PDB entry 9HVK | electron microscopy, 3.00 A resolution | chains A and E of the 6 polymer chains in the assembly

[Chain A (and E)]
Molecule: Glutamate carboxypeptidase 2
Organism: Homo sapiens
Notes: EC 3.4.17.21; chain E of this document is another copy of the same molecule, construct and numbering; everything in this record applies to it too
UniProtKB: Q04609 (FOLH1_HUMAN); residues 56-750 here = UniProt positions 56-750
Amino-acid sequence (695 residues; each row starts with the number of its first residue):
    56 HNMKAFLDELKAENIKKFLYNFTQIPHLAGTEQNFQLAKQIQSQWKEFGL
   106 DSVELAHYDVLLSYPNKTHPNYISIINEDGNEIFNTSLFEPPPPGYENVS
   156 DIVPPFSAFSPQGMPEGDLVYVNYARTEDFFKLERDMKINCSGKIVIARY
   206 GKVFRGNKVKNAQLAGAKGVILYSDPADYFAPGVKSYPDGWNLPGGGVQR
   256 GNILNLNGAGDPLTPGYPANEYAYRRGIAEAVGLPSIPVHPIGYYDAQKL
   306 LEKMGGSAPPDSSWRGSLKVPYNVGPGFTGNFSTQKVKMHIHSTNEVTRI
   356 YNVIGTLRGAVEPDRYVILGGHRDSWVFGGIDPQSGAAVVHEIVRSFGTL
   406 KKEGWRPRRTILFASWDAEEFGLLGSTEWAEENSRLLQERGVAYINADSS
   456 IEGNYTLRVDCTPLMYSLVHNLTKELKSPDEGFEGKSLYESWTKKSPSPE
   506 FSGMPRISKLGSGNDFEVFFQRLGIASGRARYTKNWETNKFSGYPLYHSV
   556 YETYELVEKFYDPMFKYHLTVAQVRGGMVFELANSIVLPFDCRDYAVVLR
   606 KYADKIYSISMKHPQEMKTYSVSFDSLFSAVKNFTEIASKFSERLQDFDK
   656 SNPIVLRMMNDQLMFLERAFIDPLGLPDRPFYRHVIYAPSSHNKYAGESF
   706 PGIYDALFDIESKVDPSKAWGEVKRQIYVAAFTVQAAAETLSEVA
Swiss-Prot annotation at these positions:
  - active site: Glu-424 (Nucleophile), Ser-628 (Charge relay system), Asp-666 (Charge relay system), His-689 (Charge relay system)
  - binding site (substrate): Arg-210, Asn-257, Glu-424, Ser-517, Gly-518, Asn-519, Arg-534 to Arg-536, Tyr-552, His-553, Lys-699, Tyr-700
  - binding site (Ca(2+)): Thr-269, Tyr-272, Glu-433, Glu-436
  - binding site (Zn(2+)): His-377, Asp-387, Glu-425, Asp-453, His-553
  - glycosylation (N-linked (GlcNAc...) asparagine): Asn-76, Asn-121, Asn-140, Asn-153, Asn-195, Asn-336, Asn-459, Asn-476, Asn-638
  - natural variant: His-475 (H475Y: Correlates with lower folate and higher homocysteine levels)
  - mutagenesis: Asn-76 (N76A: Loss of glycosylation. Reduces enzyme activity), Asn-121 (N121A: Loss of glycosylation. Severely reduced enzyme activity), Asn-140 (N140A: Loss of glycosylation. Severely reduced enzyme activity), Asn-153 (N153A: Loss of glycosylation. Severely reduced enzyme activity), Asn-195 (N195A: Loss of glycosylation. Severely reduced enzyme activity), Asn-336 (N336A: Loss of glycosylation. Reduces enzyme activity), His-377 (H377A/G/Q: Complete loss of activity), Asp-379 (D379E/N: Complete loss of activity), Asp-387 (D387E/L: Complete loss of activity; D387N: No effect on enzyme activity), Pro-388 (P388A: No effect on enzyme activity), Glu-424 (E424A: Complete loss of activity; E424D: Reduces enzyme activity; E424Q: Reduces enzyme activity), Glu-425 (E425Q/D: Complete loss of activity), 6 further mutagenesis entries in UniProt
Ion coordination: Zn2+ site 1: Arg-255, His-553; Ca2+: Thr-269, Tyr-272, Glu-433, Glu-436; Zn2+ site 2: His-377, Asp-387, Asp-453
Ligand contacts:
  - N-acetylglucosamine (NAG; 2-acetamido-2-deoxy-beta-D-glucopyranose), molecule 1: Asn-121, Thr-123, His-124, Thr-349
  - N-acetylglucosamine (NAG), molecule 2: Tyr-127, Asn-136, Glu-137, Ile-138, Phe-139, Asn-140
  - N-acetylglucosamine (NAG), molecule 3: Trp-246, Gly-458, Asn-459, Glu-486, Phe-565, Tyr-566

[How chain A and chain E interact]
Contacting residue pairs (65):
  Tyr-272(A) with Tyr-733(E); Val-734(E); Phe-737(E), hydrophobic
  Pro-273(A) with Tyr-733(E), hydrogen bond (backbone-side chain); Phe-737(E)
  Tyr-277(A) with Ser-631(E); Tyr-733(E), hydrophobic
  Ala-278(A) with Tyr-733(E)
  Tyr-279(A) with Gly-726(E); Arg-730(E); Tyr-733(E)
  Arg-363(A) with Ala-750(E), hydrogen bond (side chain-backbone)
  Val-366(A) with Ile-659(E)
  Pro-368(A) with Met-663(E)
  Asp-369(A) with Met-663(E)
  Tyr-371(A) with Val-749(E)
  Thr-415(A) with Ala-750(E)
  Glu-436(A) with Phe-737(E)
  Glu-437(A) with Phe-737(E)
  Arg-440(A) with Ala-674(E), hydrogen bond (side chain-backbone); Ile-676(E), hydrogen bond (side chain-backbone); Asp-677(E); Thr-738(E); Ala-741(E)
  Glu-444(A) with Phe-670(E)
  Arg-445(A) with Thr-745(E); Val-749(E)
  Ser-631(A) with Tyr-277(E)
  Pro-658(A) with Pro-658(E), hydrophobic
  Ile-659(A) with Val-366(E)
  Arg-662(A) with Ile-659(E); Asp-666(E), salt bridge
  Met-663(A) with Pro-368(E); Asp-369(E)
  Asp-666(A) with Arg-662(E), salt bridge
  Phe-670(A) with Glu-444(E)
  Ala-674(A) with Arg-440(E), hydrogen bond (backbone-side chain)
  Ile-676(A) with Arg-440(E), hydrogen bond (backbone-side chain)
  Asp-677(A) with Tyr-272(E); Arg-440(E)
  Pro-678(A) with Arg-440(E); Arg-688(E)
  Leu-679(A) with Tyr-272(E)
  Arg-688(A) with Pro-678(E)
  Gly-726(A) with Tyr-279(E)
  Arg-730(A) with Tyr-279(E)
  Tyr-733(A) with Tyr-272(E); Pro-273(E), hydrogen bond (side chain-backbone); Tyr-277(E), hydrophobic; Ala-278(E), hydrophobic; Tyr-279(E)
  Val-734(A) with Tyr-272(E)
  Phe-737(A) with Tyr-272(E), hydrophobic; Pro-273(E); Tyr-277(E); Glu-436(E); Glu-437(E)
  Thr-738(A) with Arg-440(E)
  Ala-741(A) with Arg-440(E)
  Thr-745(A) with Arg-440(E); Arg-445(E)
  Val-749(A) with Tyr-371(E); Arg-445(E)
  Ala-750(A) with Arg-363(E), hydrogen bond (backbone-side chain); Thr-415(E)
Also at the interface, not in a pair above, chain A (47 interface residues in all): Ala-274, Asn-275, Leu-441, Phe-686, Lys-729, Ala-736, Gln-740, Glu-744
Also at the interface, not in a pair above, chain E (49 interface residues in all): Ala-274, Arg-370, Leu-441, Gln-443, Arg-673, Phe-675, Leu-679, Phe-686, Lys-729, Gln-740, Glu-744

[In short]
47 residues of chain A and 49 residues of chain E are in contact; the contacts include 8 hydrogen bonds and 2
salt bridges. Polar pairs include Arg-662(A)/Asp-666(E), Pro-273(A)/Tyr-733(E) and Arg-363(A)/Ala-750(E).
Chain A binds 3 copies of N-acetylglucosamine.
Chain A and chain E are both Glutamate carboxypeptidase 2 (Homo sapiens); the structure, PSMA in complex with
nanobody 7 and 8, was determined by electron microscopy, deposited together with 9HVL, 9HLW and 9HVI.
